PDB entry 5G06 | electron microscopy, 4.20 A resolution (low resolution: residue-level contacts below are approximate; hydrogen-bond / salt-bridge calls are withheld) | chains F and I of the 11 polymer chains in the assembly

Chain F:
Molecule: Exosome complex component MTR3
From: Saccharomyces cerevisiae
Reference sequence: P48240 (MTR3_YEAST); residue numbers follow UniProt; this construct covers 1-250
Amino-acid sequence (250 residues; each row starts with the number of its first residue):
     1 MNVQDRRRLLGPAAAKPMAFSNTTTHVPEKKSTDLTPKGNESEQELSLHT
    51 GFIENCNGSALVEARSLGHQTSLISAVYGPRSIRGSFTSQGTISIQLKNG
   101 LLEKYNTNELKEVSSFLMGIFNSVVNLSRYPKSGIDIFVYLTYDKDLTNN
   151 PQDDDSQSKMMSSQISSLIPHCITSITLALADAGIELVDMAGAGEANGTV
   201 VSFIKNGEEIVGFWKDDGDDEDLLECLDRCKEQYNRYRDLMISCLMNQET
Not modelled in the structure: 1-3, 22-41, 149-162, 249-250
Sequence notes: conflict Ser75 (Thr in P48240)

Chain I:
Molecule: Exosome complex component CSL4
From: Saccharomyces cerevisiae
Reference sequence: P53859 (CSL4_YEAST); residue numbers follow UniProt; this construct covers 1-292
Amino-acid sequence (292 residues; each row starts with the number of its first residue):
     1 MACNFQFPEIAYPGKLICPQYGTENKDGEDIIFNYVPGPGTKLIQYEHNG
    51 RTLEAITATLVGTVRCEEEKKTDQEEEREGTDQSTEEEKSVDASPNDVTR
   101 RTVKNILVSVLPGTEKGRKTNKYANNDFANNLPKEGDIVLTRVTRLSLQR
   151 ANVEILAVEDKPSPIDSGIGSNGSGIVAAGGGSGAATFSVSQASSDLGET
   201 FRGIIRSQDVRSTDRDRVKVIECFKPGDIVRAQVLSLGDGTNYYLTTARN
   251 DLGVVFARAANGAGGLMYATDWQMMTSPVTGATEKRKCAKPF
Not modelled in the structure: 71-98, 113-125, 162-184, 292
Disulfides: Cys3-Cys66

Chain F / chain I interface:
Residue-residue contacts - 60 pairs, chain F then chain I:
  Glu54(F) - Asn126(I)
  Asn55(F) - Gln192(I)
  Asn55(F) - Leu197(I)
  Cys56(F) - Asn126(I)
  Cys56(F) - Gln192(I)
  Asn57(F) - Asn126(I)
  Asn57(F) - Phe128(I)
  Asn57(F) - Ala129(I)
  Asn57(F) - Gln192(I)
  Gly79(F) - Ala129(I)
  Pro80(F) - Phe128(I)
  Pro80(F) - Ala129(I)
  Pro80(F) - Leu132(I)
  Arg81(F) - Gln192(I)
  Arg81(F) - Ala193(I)
  Ser82(F) - Pro133(I)
  Ser82(F) - Tyr243(I)
  Arg84(F) - Phe201(I)
  Arg84(F) - Arg202(I)
  Arg84(F) - Gly240(I)
  Arg84(F) - Thr241(I)
  Gly85(F) - Gly240(I)
  Gly85(F) - Thr241(I)
  Ser86(F) - Gly240(I)
  Asn126(F) - Lys42(I)
  Arg129(F) - Asn130(I)
  Arg129(F) - Lys134(I)
  Tyr130(F) - Ala129(I)
  Tyr130(F) - Leu132(I)
  Pro131(F) - Leu132(I)
  Lys132(F) - Leu237(I)
  Lys132(F) - Asp239(I)
  Lys132(F) - Gly240(I)
  Lys132(F) - Asn242(I)
  Lys132(F) - Tyr243(I)
  Ala181(F) - Val61(I)
  Ala183(F) - Asp127(I)
  Ala183(F) - Ala129(I)
  Ala183(F) - Asn130(I)
  Gly184(F) - Leu60(I)
  Gly184(F) - Ala129(I)
  Gly184(F) - Asn130(I)
  Ile185(F) - Leu60(I)
  Ile185(F) - Ala129(I)
  Glu186(F) - Gly40(I)
  Glu186(F) - Thr41(I)
  Glu186(F) - Lys42(I)
  Glu186(F) - Thr59(I)
  Glu186(F) - Leu60(I)
  Leu187(F) - Thr59(I)
  Val188(F) - Gly14(I)
  Val188(F) - Ile44(I)
  Asp189(F) - Gly14(I)
  Met190(F) - Pro13(I)
  Lys205(F) - Tyr46(I)
  Glu208(F) - His48(I)
  Arg238(F) - Tyr12(I)
  Arg238(F) - Gly14(I)
  Ile242(F) - Tyr12(I)
  Leu245(F) - Val61(I)
Interface residues without a listed pair, chain F (34 interface residues in all): Tyr78, Phe87, Ser133, Met246
Interface residues without a listed pair, chain I (39 interface residues in all): Ile10, Pro39, Gln45, Thr57, Ala58, Gly198, Glu199, Thr200

Summary:
34 residues of chain F and 39 residues of chain I are in contact.
Chain F is Exosome complex component MTR3 and chain I is Exosome complex component CSL4, both from
Saccharomyces cerevisiae; the structure, Cryo-EM structure of yeast cytoplasmic exosome, was determined by
electron microscopy.
